Entry 1GZC (X-ray diffraction, 1.58 A resolution); this record covers chain A.

== Chain A ==
Protein: Erythrina crista-galli lectin
Organism: Erythrina CRISTA-GALLI
Chain sequence (239 residues; numbered 1 to 239; the number before each row is that of its first residue):
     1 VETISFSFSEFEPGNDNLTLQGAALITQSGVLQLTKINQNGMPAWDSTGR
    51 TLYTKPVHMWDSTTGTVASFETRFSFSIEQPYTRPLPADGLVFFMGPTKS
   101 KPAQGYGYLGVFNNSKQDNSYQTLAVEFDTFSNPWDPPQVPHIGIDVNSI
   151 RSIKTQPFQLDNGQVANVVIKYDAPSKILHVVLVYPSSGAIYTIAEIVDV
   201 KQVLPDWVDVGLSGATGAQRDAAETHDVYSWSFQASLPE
Ion coordination: Mn2+: Glu127, Asp129, Asp136, His142; Ca2+: Asp129, Phe131, Asn133, Asp136

== Overview ==
Glu127, Asp129, Asp136 and His142 form the Mn2+ site. The Ca2+ site is built by Asp129, Phe131, Asn133 and
Asp136.
Chain A is Erythrina crista-galli lectin (Erythrina CRISTA-GALLI); the structure, High-Resolution crystal
structure of Erythrina cristagalli lectin in complex with lactose, was determined by X-ray diffraction
together with 1GZ9 from the same study.
